PDB entry 6J5A | electron microscopy, 4.35 A resolution (low resolution: residue-level contacts below are approximate; hydrogen-bond / salt-bridge calls are withheld) | chains i and a of the 18 polymer chains in the assembly

# Chain i
Name: ATP synthase membrane subunit DAPIT
From: Sus scrofa
UniProt: F1RFD4 (F1RFD4_PIG); residues 8-49 here correspond to UniProt positions 9-50 (UniProt number = residue number + 1)
Sequence (42 residues; each row starts with the number of its first residue):
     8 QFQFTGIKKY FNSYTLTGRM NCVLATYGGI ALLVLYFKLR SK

# Chain a
Name: ATP synthase subunit a
From: Sus scrofa
UniProt: Q35915 (ATP6_PIG); numbering as in UniProt (aligned over 1-226)
Sequence (226 residues; each row starts with the number of its first residue):
     1 MNENLFASFI APTMMGLPIV TLIIMFPSLL FPTPKRLINN RTISIQQWLI QLTSKQMMAI
    61 HNQKGQTWSL MLMSLIMFIG STNILGLLPH SFTPTTQLSM NLGMAIPLWS ATVFTGFRYK
   121 TKTSLAHFLP QGTPALLIPM LVIIETISLF IQPVALAVRL TANITAGHLL IHLIGGATLA
   181 LLNINTMTAF ITFTILILLT ILEFAVALIQ AYVFTLLVSL YLHDNT
Unresolved in the structure: 1, 225-226

# Interface between chain i and chain a
Pairs across the interface (6; chain i residue first):
  Y17(i) - L70(a)
  L23(i) - R118(a)
  T24(i) - W68(a)
  T24(i) - A111(a)
  N28(i) - P107(a)
  L31(i) - P107(a)
Also at the interface, not in a pair above, chain i (8 interface residues in all): Y21, G25, V30
Also at the interface, not in a pair above, chain a (10 interface residues in all): L102, G103, I106, F114, T115

# Overview
8 residues of chain i face 10 of chain a across their interface.
Here chain i is ATP synthase membrane subunit DAPIT and chain a is ATP synthase subunit a, both from Sus
scrofa. Entry 6J5A (Cryo-EM structure of the mammalian DP-state ATP synthase FO section) was determined by
electron microscopy (same publication as 6J54).
